1DGR - chains V and W of the 9 polymer chains in the assembly; structure by X-ray diffraction, 2.60 A resolution.

== Chain V ==
Name: Canavalin
Organism: Canavalia ensiformis
UniProtKB: P50477 (CANA_CANEN); residues 246-324 here = UniProt positions 246-324
Chain sequence (79 residues; each row starts with the number of its first residue):
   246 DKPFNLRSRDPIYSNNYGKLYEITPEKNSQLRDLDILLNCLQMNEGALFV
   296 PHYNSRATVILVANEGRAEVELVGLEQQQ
Unresolved in the structure: 322-324
Reported in the primary citation:
  - binding site for phosphate ion: H297, N299

== Chain W ==
Name: Canavalin
Organism: Canavalia ensiformis
UniProtKB: P50477 (CANA_CANEN); residues 331-423 here = UniProt positions 331-423
Chain sequence (93 residues; numbered 331 to 423; the number before each row is that of its first residue):
   331 MQLRRYAATLSEGDIIVIPSSFPVALKAASDLNMVGIGVNAENNERNFLA
   381 GHKENVIRQIPRQVSDLTFPGSGEEVEELLENQKESYFVDGQP
Reported in the primary citation:
  - binding site for phosphate ion: R376

== How chain V and chain W interact ==
Pairs across the interface (191):
  I257(V) - R376(W)
  Y258(V) - R376(W)  hydrogen bond
  Y258(V) - F378(W)
  Y258(V) - E384(W)
  Y258(V) - Y417(W)  hydrophobic
  Y258(V) - F418(W)  hydrophobic
  N260(V) - E415(W)  hydrogen bond
  N260(V) - S416(W)  hydrogen bond (side chain-backbone)
  N260(V) - F418(W)  hydrogen bond (side chain-backbone)
  Y262(V) - F418(W)  hydrophobic
  Y262(V) - V419(W)
  Y262(V) - D420(W)
  G263(V) - F418(W)
  K264(V) - F418(W)
  E267(V) - R376(W)  salt bridge
  P270(V) - A371(W)
  P270(V) - E372(W)
  E271(V) - E372(W)
  E271(V) - N373(W)  hydrogen bond (side chain-backbone)
  D280(V) - V369(W)
  D280(V) - N370(W)  hydrogen bond (backbone-backbone)
  D280(V) - A371(W)  hydrogen bond (backbone-backbone)
  D280(V) - E372(W)  hydrogen bond (side chain-backbone)
  I281(V) - I367(W)  hydrophobic
  I281(V) - G368(W)
  I281(V) - V369(W)  hydrophobic
  I281(V) - A371(W)
  L282(V) - G366(W)
  L282(V) - I367(W)
  L282(V) - G368(W)  hydrogen bond (backbone-backbone)
  L282(V) - A371(W)  hydrophobic
  L283(V) - G366(W)
  L283(V) - I367(W)  hydrophobic
  N284(V) - M364(W)
  N284(V) - V365(W)
  N284(V) - G366(W)  hydrogen bond (backbone-backbone)
  N284(V) - R376(W)
  C285(V) - N363(W)  hydrogen bond
  C285(V) - M364(W)
  L286(V) - L362(W)
  L286(V) - N363(W)  hydrogen bond (backbone-side chain)
  L286(V) - M364(W)  hydrogen bond (backbone-backbone)
  L286(V) - F418(W)  hydrophobic
  Q287(V) - L362(W)
  Q287(V) - N363(W)
  M288(V) - L356(W)  hydrophobic
  M288(V) - A358(W)  hydrophobic
  M288(V) - D361(W)
  M288(V) - L362(W)  hydrogen bond (backbone-backbone)
  N289(V) - A358(W)
  N289(V) - D361(W)
  E290(V) - A358(W)
  E290(V) - A359(W)
  E290(V) - S360(W)
  E290(V) - D361(W)  hydrogen bond (backbone-side chain)
  G291(V) - A358(W)  hydrogen bond (backbone-backbone)
  G291(V) - D420(W)
  G291(V) - G421(W)  hydrogen bond (backbone-backbone)
  G291(V) - Q422(W)  hydrogen bond (backbone-side chain)
  A292(V) - K357(W)
  A292(V) - A358(W)  hydrogen bond (backbone-backbone)
  A292(V) - V419(W)
  L293(V) - L356(W)
  L293(V) - K357(W)
  L293(V) - Y417(W)
  L293(V) - F418(W)
  L293(V) - V419(W)  hydrogen bond (backbone-backbone)
  L293(V) - G421(W)
  F294(V) - A355(W)
  F294(V) - L356(W)  hydrogen bond (backbone-backbone)
  F294(V) - F378(W)  hydrophobic
  F294(V) - Y417(W)
  F294(V) - F418(W)  hydrophobic
  V295(V) - V354(W)
  V295(V) - F378(W)  hydrophobic
  V295(V) - Y417(W)  hydrogen bond (backbone-backbone)
  V295(V) - V419(W)  hydrophobic
  P296(V) - V354(W)
  P296(V) - A355(W)
  P296(V) - F378(W)
  P296(V) - L379(W)  hydrogen bond (backbone-backbone)
  P296(V) - A380(W)
  H297(V) - F352(W)
  H297(V) - P353(W)
  H297(V) - V354(W)  hydrogen bond (backbone-backbone)
  H297(V) - R376(W)
  H297(V) - N377(W)
  H297(V) - F378(W)
  Y298(V) - S351(W)
  Y298(V) - F352(W)
  Y298(V) - P353(W)  hydrophobic
  Y298(V) - E375(W)
  Y298(V) - R376(W)
  Y298(V) - N377(W)  hydrogen bond (backbone-backbone)
  N299(V) - S350(W)
  N299(V) - S351(W)  hydrogen bond (backbone-backbone)
  N299(V) - N374(W)  hydrogen bond
  N299(V) - E375(W)
  N299(V) - R376(W)  hydrogen bond
  S300(V) - S350(W)
  S300(V) - S351(W)
  S300(V) - N374(W)
  S300(V) - E375(W)  hydrogen bond (backbone-backbone)
  R301(V) - S350(W)  hydrogen bond (backbone-side chain)
  R301(V) - N370(W)  hydrogen bond (backbone-side chain)
  R301(V) - E372(W)
  R301(V) - N373(W)
  R301(V) - N374(W)  hydrogen bond (backbone-side chain)
  A302(V) - S350(W)
  A302(V) - V369(W)
  A302(V) - N370(W)
  A302(V) - N374(W)  hydrogen bond (backbone-side chain)
  T303(V) - V347(W)
  T303(V) - I348(W)
  T303(V) - P349(W)
  T303(V) - S350(W)
  T303(V) - I367(W)
  T303(V) - G368(W)
  T303(V) - V369(W)  hydrogen bond (backbone-backbone)
  V304(V) - I346(W)
  V304(V) - V347(W)
  V304(V) - I348(W)  hydrogen bond (backbone-backbone)
  V304(V) - I367(W)
  I305(V) - I345(W)  hydrophobic
  I305(V) - I346(W)
  I305(V) - V365(W)
  I305(V) - G366(W)
  I305(V) - I367(W)  hydrogen bond (backbone-backbone)
  L306(V) - I345(W)
  L306(V) - I346(W)  hydrogen bond (backbone-backbone)
  L306(V) - I348(W)  hydrophobic
  L306(V) - V365(W)
  V307(V) - D344(W)
  V307(V) - I345(W)  hydrophobic
  V307(V) - M364(W)
  V307(V) - V365(W)  hydrogen bond (backbone-backbone)
  A308(V) - S341(W)
  A308(V) - E342(W)
  A308(V) - G343(W)  hydrogen bond (backbone-backbone)
  A308(V) - D344(W)  hydrogen bond (backbone-backbone)
  A308(V) - M364(W)  hydrophobic
  N309(V) - E342(W)
  N309(V) - N363(W)  hydrogen bond
  E310(V) - E342(W)
  E310(V) - D361(W)
  E310(V) - L362(W)
  E310(V) - N363(W)  hydrogen bond (backbone-backbone)
  G311(V) - L340(W)
  G311(V) - E342(W)  hydrogen bond (backbone-side chain)
  G311(V) - S360(W)
  G311(V) - D361(W)
  R312(V) - L340(W)
  R312(V) - A358(W)
  R312(V) - A359(W)  hydrogen bond (backbone-backbone)
  R312(V) - S360(W)  hydrogen bond (backbone-side chain)
  A313(V) - A338(W)
  A313(V) - T339(W)
  A313(V) - L340(W)  hydrogen bond (backbone-backbone)
  A313(V) - K357(W)
  A313(V) - L362(W)  hydrophobic
  E314(V) - A338(W)
  E314(V) - L356(W)
  E314(V) - K357(W)  hydrogen bond (backbone-backbone)
  V315(V) - Y336(W)
  V315(V) - A337(W)
  V315(V) - A338(W)  hydrogen bond (backbone-backbone)
  V315(V) - V354(W)  hydrophobic
  V315(V) - A355(W)
  V315(V) - L356(W)  hydrophobic
  E316(V) - R335(W)  salt bridge
  E316(V) - Y336(W)
  E316(V) - V354(W)
  E316(V) - A355(W)  hydrogen bond (backbone-backbone)
  L317(V) - R335(W)
  L317(V) - Y336(W)  hydrogen bond (backbone-backbone)
  L317(V) - V347(W)
  L317(V) - P353(W)
  L317(V) - V354(W)  hydrophobic
  V318(V) - L333(W)  hydrophobic
  V318(V) - R334(W)
  V318(V) - F352(W)
  V318(V) - P353(W)  hydrogen bond (backbone-backbone)
  G319(V) - L333(W)
  G319(V) - R334(W)  hydrogen bond (backbone-backbone)
  G319(V) - F352(W)
  L320(V) - Q332(W)
  L320(V) - L333(W)  hydrophobic
  L320(V) - F352(W)
  E321(V) - M331(W)  hydrogen bond (backbone-backbone)
  E321(V) - Q332(W)  hydrogen bond (backbone-backbone)
  E321(V) - Y336(W)  hydrogen bond
Other interface residues (no listed pair), chain V (53 interface residues in all): L251, L265

== Overview ==
Chain V and chain W form an interface of 53 and 59 residues respectively; the contacts include 55 hydrogen
bonds and 2 salt bridges. Polar contacts include E267(V)-R376(W), E316(V)-R335(W) and Y258(V)-R376(W). The
paper reports a binding site for phosphate ion at H297(V), N299(V) and R376(W).
Here chain V is Canavalin and chain W is Canavalin, both from Canavalia ensiformis. Entry 1DGR (Refined
crystal structure of canavalin from jack bean) was determined by X-ray diffraction together with 1DGW from the
same study.
